Entry 6FSZ (electron microscopy, 4.60 A resolution (low resolution: residue-level contacts below are approximate; hydrogen-bond / salt-bridge calls are withheld)); this record covers chains EE and FF of the 15 polymer chains in the assembly.

Chain EE:
Molecule: Exosome complex component RRP42
Organism: Saccharomyces cerevisiae (strain ATCC 204508 / S288c)
UniProtKB: Q12277 (RRP42_YEAST); numbering as in UniProt (aligned over 1-265)
Amino-acid sequence (267 residues; row label = number of the first residue in the row; numbers below 1 keep their minus sign (Gly-1 is residue -1)):
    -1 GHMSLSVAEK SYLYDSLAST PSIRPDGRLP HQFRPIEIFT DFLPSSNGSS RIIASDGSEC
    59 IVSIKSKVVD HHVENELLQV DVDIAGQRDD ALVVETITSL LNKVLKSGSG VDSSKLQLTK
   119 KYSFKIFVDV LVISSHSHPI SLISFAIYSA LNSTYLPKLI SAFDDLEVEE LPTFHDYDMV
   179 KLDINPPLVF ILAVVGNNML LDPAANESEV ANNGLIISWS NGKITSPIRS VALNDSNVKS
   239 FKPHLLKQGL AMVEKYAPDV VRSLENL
Differences from the reference sequence: expression tag (-1 to 0); conflict Ile138 (Val in Q12277)

Chain FF:
Molecule: Exosome complex component MTR3
Organism: Saccharomyces cerevisiae
UniProtKB: P48240 (MTR3_YEAST); residue numbers follow UniProt; this construct covers 1-250
Amino-acid sequence (250 residues; numbered 1 to 250; the number before each row is that of its first residue):
     1 MNVQDRRRLL GPAAAKPMAF SNTTTHVPEK KSTDLTPKGN ESEQELSLHT GFIENCNGSA
    61 LVEARSLGHQ TSLISAVYGP RSIRGSFTSQ GTISIQLKNG LLEKYNTNEL KEVSSFLMGI
   121 FNSVVNLSRY PKSGIDIFVY LTYDKDLTNN PQDDDSQSKM TSSQISSLIP HCITSITLAL
   181 ADAGIELVDM AGAGEANGTV VSFIKNGEEI VGFWKDDGDD EDLLECLDRC KEQYNRYRDL
   241 MISCLMNQET
Disordered / not traced: 1-3, 24-40, 150-162, 249-250
Differences from the reference sequence: conflict Ser75 (Thr in P48240), Thr161 (Met in P48240)

How chain EE and chain FF interact:
Pairs across the interface (44):
  Leu90(EE) - Lys111(FF)
  Leu90(EE) - Ser115(FF)
  Glu93(EE) - Asn108(FF)
  Glu93(EE) - Lys111(FF)
  Thr94(EE) - Lys111(FF)
  Thr94(EE) - Glu112(FF)
  Thr94(EE) - Ser115(FF)
  Ser97(EE) - Asn108(FF)
  Ser97(EE) - Glu109(FF)
  Ser97(EE) - Glu112(FF)
  Lys101(EE) - Glu112(FF)
  Lys101(EE) - Trp214(FF)
  Ser224(EE) - Lys215(FF)
  Ser224(EE) - Asp216(FF)
  Ser224(EE) - Asp217(FF)
  Pro225(EE) - Lys215(FF)
  Ile226(EE) - Phe213(FF)
  Ile226(EE) - Trp214(FF)
  Ile226(EE) - Lys215(FF)
  Arg227(EE) - Glu112(FF)
  Arg227(EE) - Phe213(FF)
  Arg227(EE) - Trp214(FF)
  Arg227(EE) - Lys215(FF)
  Arg227(EE) - Asp216(FF)
  Ser228(EE) - Phe116(FF)
  Ser228(EE) - Gly212(FF)
  Ser228(EE) - Phe213(FF)
  Asp233(EE) - Asn122(FF)
  Val236(EE) - Gly119(FF)
  Val236(EE) - Asn122(FF)
  Val236(EE) - Ser123(FF)
  Lys237(EE) - Ser123(FF)
  Ser238(EE) - Ser123(FF)
  Ser238(EE) - Ile204(FF)
  Ser238(EE) - Glu209(FF)
  Ser238(EE) - Ile210(FF)
  Ser238(EE) - Val211(FF)
  Phe239(EE) - Glu209(FF)
  Phe239(EE) - Ile210(FF)
  Phe239(EE) - Val211(FF)
  Phe239(EE) - Gly212(FF)
  Lys240(EE) - Glu209(FF)
  Pro241(EE) - Ile210(FF)
  Lys245(EE) - Leu223(FF)
Interface residues without a listed pair, chain EE (25 interface residues in all): Thr96, Leu98, Lys104, Ser107, Thr223, Ala230, Ser234
Interface residues without a listed pair, chain FF (23 interface residues in all): Gln90, Lys205, Leu224

Overview:
The interface between chain EE and chain FF involves 25 residues on one side and 23 on the other.
Here chain EE is Exosome complex component RRP42 (Saccharomyces cerevisiae (strain ATCC 204508 / S288c)) and
chain FF is Exosome complex component MTR3 (Saccharomyces cerevisiae). Entry 6FSZ (Structure of the nuclear
RNA exosome) was determined by electron microscopy.
